PDB entry 5S5S | X-ray diffraction, 2.36 A resolution | chains A and B of the 6 polymer chains in the assembly

[Chain A]
Protein: Tubulin alpha-1B chain
From: Bos taurus
UniProtKB: P81947 (TBA1B_BOVIN); numbering as in UniProt (aligned over 1-451)
Chain sequence (451 residues; numbered 1 to 451; the number before each row is that of its first residue):
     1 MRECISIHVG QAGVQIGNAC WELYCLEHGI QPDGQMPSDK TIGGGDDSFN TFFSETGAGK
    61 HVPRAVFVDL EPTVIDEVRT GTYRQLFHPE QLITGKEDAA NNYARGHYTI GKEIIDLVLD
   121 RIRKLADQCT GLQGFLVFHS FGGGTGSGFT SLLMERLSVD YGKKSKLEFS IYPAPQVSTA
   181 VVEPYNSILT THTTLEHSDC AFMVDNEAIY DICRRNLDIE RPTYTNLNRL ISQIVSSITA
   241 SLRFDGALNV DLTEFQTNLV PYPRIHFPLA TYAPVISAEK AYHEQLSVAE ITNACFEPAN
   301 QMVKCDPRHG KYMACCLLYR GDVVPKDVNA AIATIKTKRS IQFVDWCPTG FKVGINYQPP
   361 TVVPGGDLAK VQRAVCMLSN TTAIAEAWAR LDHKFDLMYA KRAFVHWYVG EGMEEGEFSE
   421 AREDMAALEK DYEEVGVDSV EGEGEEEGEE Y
Disordered / not traced: 439-451
Ion coordination: Ca2+: Asp39, Thr41, Gly44, Glu55
Residues lining bound ligands: GTP (guanosine-5'-triphosphate): Gly10, Gln11, Ala12, Gln15, Ile16, Asp69, Asp98, Ala99, Ala100, Asn101, Ser140, Gly142, Gly143, Gly144, Thr145, Gly146, Ile171, Pro173, Val177, Ser178, Glu183, Asn206, Tyr224, Leu227, Asn228, Ile231

[Chain B]
Protein: Tubulin beta-2B chain
From: Bos taurus
UniProtKB: Q6B856 (TBB2B_BOVIN); the author numbering skips numbers that UniProt does not, so the offset changes along the chain: 1-42 = UniProt 1-42; 45-360 = UniProt 43-358; 369-455 = UniProt 359-445
Chain sequence (445 residues; each row starts with the number of its first residue; note: 10 numbers in that range are skipped by the numbering (no residue carries them; nothing is unmodelled there)):
     1 MREIVHIQAG QCGNQIGAKF WEVISDEHGI DPTGSYHGDS DL
    45 QLERINVYYN EATGNKYVPR AILVDLEPGT MDSVRSGPFG QIFRPDNFVF GQSGAGNNWA
   105 KGHYTEGAEL VDSVLDVVRK ESESCDCLQG FQLTHSLGGG TGSGMGTLLI SKIREEYPDR
   165 IMNTFSVMPS PKVSDTVVEP YNATLSVHQL VENTDETYCI DNEALYDICF RTLKLTTPTY
   225 GDLNHLVSAT MSGVTTCLRF PGQLNADLRK LAVNMVPFPR LHFFMPGFAP LTSRGSQQYR
   285 ALTVPELTQQ MFDSKNMMAA CDPRHGRYLT VAAIFRGRMS MKEVDEQMLN VQNKNSSYFV
   345 EWIPNNVKTA VCDIPP
   369 RGLKMSATFI GNSTAIQELF KRISEQFTAM FRRKAFLHWY TGEGMDEMEF TEAESNMNDL
   429 VSEYQQYQDA TADEQGEFEE EEGEDEA
Disordered / not traced: 277-280, 438-455
Ion coordination: Mg2+: Gln11 (together with GDP); Ca2+: Glu113 (shared with 1 residue of chain C)
Residues lining bound ligands:
  - GDP (guanosine-5'-diphosphate): Gly10, Gln11, Cys12, Gln15, Ile16, Asp69, Ala99, Asn101, Ser140, Gly142, Gly143, Gly144, Thr145, Gly146, Ser147, Val171, Pro173, Val177, Asp179, Glu183, Asn206, Leu209, Tyr224, Leu227, Asn228
  - VWA ((1S)-1-(4-fluorophenyl)-N-methylethan-1-amine): Val177, Ser178, Asp179, Tyr210, Pro222, Thr223, Tyr224, Leu227
Swiss-Prot annotation at these positions:
  - motif: Met1 to Ile4 (MREI motif)
  - binding site (GTP): Gln11, Glu71, Ser140, Gly144, Thr145, Gly146, Asn206, Asn228
  - binding site (Mg(2+)): Glu71
  - modified residue: Ser40 (Phosphoserine), Thr57 (Phosphothreonine), Lys60 (N6-acetyllysine), Ser174 (Phosphoserine), Thr287 (Phosphothreonine), Thr292 (Phosphothreonine), Arg320 (Omega-N-methylarginine), Glu448 (5-glutamyl polyglutamate)
  - cross-link (Glycyl lysine isopeptide (Lys-Gly)): Lys60 (interchain with G-Cter in ubiquitin), Lys326 (interchain with G-Cter in ubiquitin)

[Chain A / chain B interface]
Contacting residue pairs - 54 pairs, chain A then chain B:
  Gln11(A) - Gln247(B)  hydrogen bond
  Glu71(A) - Arg2(B)  salt bridge
  Lys96(A) - Asp130(B)  salt bridge
  Lys96(A) - Cys131(B)
  Glu97(A) - Cys131(B)
  Glu97(A) - Arg164(B)  salt bridge
  Glu97(A) - Arg253(B)  salt bridge
  Asp98(A) - Asp251(B)
  Asp98(A) - Lys254(B)  salt bridge
  Ala100(A) - Arg253(B)
  Ala100(A) - Lys254(B)
  Ala100(A) - Val257(B)
  Asn101(A) - Lys254(B)
  Asn101(A) - Asn258(B)
  Arg105(A) - Arg253(B)
  Pro175(A) - Asn349(B)
  Ser178(A) - Lys352(B)  hydrogen bond (backbone-side chain)
  Thr179(A) - Gln247(B)
  Thr179(A) - Leu248(B)
  Thr179(A) - Asn258(B)  hydrogen bond (backbone-side chain)
  Thr179(A) - Lys352(B)
  Ala180(A) - Asn258(B)
  Val181(A) - Asn258(B)  hydrogen bond (backbone-side chain)
  Val181(A) - Ile347(B)  hydrophobic
  Val181(A) - Pro348(B)
  Val181(A) - Lys352(B)
  Glu220(A) - Lys326(B)
  Arg221(A) - Met325(B)
  Arg221(A) - Asp329(B)  salt bridge
  Tyr224(A) - Gln247(B)
  Lys394(A) - Pro348(B)
  Lys394(A) - Asn349(B)  hydrogen bond
  Leu397(A) - Glu345(B)
  Leu397(A) - Trp346(B)
  Leu397(A) - Pro348(B)  hydrophobic
  Met398(A) - Trp346(B)  hydrogen bond (backbone-backbone)
  Met398(A) - Ile347(B)  hydrophobic
  Met398(A) - Pro348(B)
  Lys401(A) - Phe262(B)
  Lys401(A) - Trp346(B)
  Arg402(A) - Phe262(B)
  Ala403(A) - Pro261(B)
  Ala403(A) - Phe262(B)  hydrophobic
  Phe404(A) - Val257(B)
  Phe404(A) - Val260(B)
  Phe404(A) - Pro261(B)  hydrogen bond (backbone-backbone)
  Phe404(A) - Ile347(B)  hydrophobic
  His406(A) - Val260(B)
  His406(A) - Pro261(B)  hydrogen bond (side chain-backbone)
  His406(A) - Phe262(B)
  His406(A) - Pro263(B)
  Trp407(A) - Ala256(B)  hydrophobic
  Trp407(A) - Val257(B)
  Trp407(A) - Val260(B)  hydrogen bond (side chain-backbone)
Other interface residues (no listed pair), chain A (27 interface residues in all): Val182, Tyr210
Other interface residues (no listed pair), chain B (28 interface residues in all): Thr314, Asn350, Thr353

[Summary]
Chain A and chain B form an interface of 27 and 28 residues respectively; the contacts include 9 hydrogen
bonds and 6 salt bridges. Among the polar pairs are Glu71(A)-Arg2(B), Lys96(A)-Asp130(B) and
Glu97(A)-Arg164(B). Bound to chain A: GTP. Chain B binds GDP and compound VWA.
Chain A is Tubulin alpha-1B chain and chain B is Tubulin beta-2B chain, both from Bos taurus; the structure,
Tubulin-Z166605480-complex, was determined by X-ray diffraction together with 5S4L, 5S4M, 5S4N, 5S4O, 5S4P,
5S4Q and 52 further entries from the same study.
